2DOQ - chains B and D of the 4 polymer chains in the assembly; structure by X-ray diffraction, 3.00 A resolution.

Chain B:
Molecule: Cell division control protein 31
Organism: Saccharomyces cerevisiae
UniProt: P06704 (CDC31_YEAST); residues 1-161 here = UniProt positions 1-161
Chain sequence (161 residues; numbered 1 to 161; the number before each row is that of its first residue):
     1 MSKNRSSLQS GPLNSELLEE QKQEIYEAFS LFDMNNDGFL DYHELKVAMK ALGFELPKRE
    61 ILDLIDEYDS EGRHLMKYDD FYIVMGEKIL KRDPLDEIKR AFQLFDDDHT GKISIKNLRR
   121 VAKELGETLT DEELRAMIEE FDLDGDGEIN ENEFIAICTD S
Disordered / not traced: 1-12
Construct notes: modified residue (1, 34, 49, 76, 85, 137)
Modified positions: Mse-1 (selenomethionine); Mse-34, Mse-49, Mse-76, Mse-85, Mse-137 (selenomethionine; parent Met)
Ion coordination: Ca2+ site 1: Asp-33, Asn-35, Asp-37, Phe-39, Glu-44; Ca2+ site 2: Asp-106, Asp-108, Thr-110, Lys-112, Asn-117; Ca2+ site 3: Asp-142, Asp-144, Asp-146, Glu-148, Glu-153
Reported in the primary citation:
  - self-association interface (contacts with another copy of this molecule); pairs are residue here / residue on that copy: His-43/Glu-140 (salt bridge), Lys-58/Glu-139 (hydrogen bond)
  - mutagenesis - F141A: abolished growth (citing earlier work)
  - mutagenesis - D142A: decreased growth (citing earlier work)
  - mutagenesis - H43A: decreased growth
  - mutagenesis - H43A/K46A, H43A/K58A: abolished growth

Chain D:
Molecule: SFI1p
Organism: Saccharomyces cerevisiae
Notes: fragment: Residues: 218 - 306
UniProt: Q12369 (Q12369_YEAST); numbering as in UniProt (aligned over 218-306)
Chain sequence (94 residues; numbered 213 to 306; the number before each row is that of its first residue):
   213 GPLGSNEEAN RFANQAKLRV QEAVFYIWSD KTLKYSQMAN DEAESFRNTW LLFRSFQQWI
   273 TLTQTFKEQS RLADQAFLNK MFRKILKAQE HWKH
Disordered / not traced: 213, 297-306
Construct notes: cloning artifact (213-217); modified residue (250, 293)
Modified positions: Mse-250 (selenomethionine; parent Met); Mse-293 (selenomethionine; parent Met)
Reported in the primary citation:
  - conformationally variable residues (order/disorder transition): Arg-295 to Trp-304

Interface between chain B and chain D:
Residue-residue contacts (52):
  Glu-20(B) / Trp-262(D)
  Gln-23(B) / Trp-262(D)
  Glu-24(B) / Phe-258(D)
  Glu-24(B) / Trp-262(D)
  Glu-24(B) / Arg-266(D)  salt bridge
  Glu-27(B) / Phe-258(D)
  Glu-27(B) / Trp-262(D)
  Ala-28(B) / Phe-258(D)
  Leu-31(B) / Phe-258(D)  hydrophobic
  Phe-32(B) / Ala-255(D)  hydrophobic
  Mse-34(B) / Tyr-247(D)  hydrophobic
  Val-47(B) / Ala-255(D)
  Lys-50(B) / Asn-252(D)  hydrogen bond
  Ala-51(B) / Ala-255(D)
  Ala-51(B) / Phe-258(D)
  Ala-51(B) / Arg-259(D)
  Gly-53(B) / Arg-259(D)
  Arg-92(B) / Arg-259(D)
  Arg-92(B) / Arg-266(D)
  Glu-97(B) / Arg-259(D)  salt bridge
  Glu-97(B) / Leu-263(D)
  Glu-97(B) / Arg-266(D)  salt bridge
  Arg-100(B) / Arg-259(D)
  Arg-100(B) / Leu-263(D)
  Ala-101(B) / Leu-263(D)  hydrophobic
  Ala-101(B) / Ser-267(D)
  Leu-104(B) / Asn-260(D)
  Leu-104(B) / Leu-263(D)  hydrophobic
  Leu-104(B) / Leu-264(D)  hydrophobic
  Phe-105(B) / Leu-264(D)  hydrophobic
  Phe-105(B) / Ser-267(D)
  Phe-105(B) / Trp-271(D)  hydrophobic
  Leu-118(B) / Phe-268(D)  hydrophobic
  Leu-118(B) / Trp-271(D)  hydrophobic
  Val-121(B) / Phe-268(D)  hydrophobic
  Ala-122(B) / Phe-268(D)  hydrophobic
  Leu-125(B) / Phe-265(D)  hydrophobic
  Leu-125(B) / Phe-268(D)  hydrophobic
  Glu-127(B) / Phe-268(D)
  Glu-127(B) / Gln-269(D)  hydrogen bond
  Mse-137(B) / Trp-271(D)  hydrogen bond (backbone-side chain)
  Mse-137(B) / Thr-275(D)
  Phe-141(B) / Trp-271(D)
  Phe-141(B) / Leu-274(D)  hydrophobic
  Phe-141(B) / Thr-275(D)
  Ile-149(B) / Trp-271(D)  hydrophobic
  Phe-154(B) / Ser-267(D)
  Ile-157(B) / Gln-270(D)  hydrogen bond (backbone-side chain)
  Ile-157(B) / Trp-271(D)  hydrophobic
  Ile-157(B) / Leu-274(D)
  Cys-158(B) / Gln-270(D)
  Ser-161(B) / Gln-270(D)
Other interface residues (no listed pair), chain B (38 interface residues in all): Gln-21, Leu-52, Ile-113, Leu-129, Ala-136, Ile-138, Glu-140, Asp-160
Other interface residues (no listed pair), chain D (22 interface residues in all): Ala-251, Glu-254, Ile-272, Phe-278
From the paper, about this interface:
  - pairs named by the authors: Glu-97(B)/Arg-259(D) (salt bridge)
  - interface residues, chain B: Ala-28(B), Leu-31(B), Leu-52(B)
  - interface residues, chain D: Ala-255(D), Phe-258(D), Arg-259(D)

Summary:
38 residues of chain B face 22 of chain D across their interface, with 4 hydrogen bonds and 3 salt bridges.
Polar pairs include Glu-24(B)/Arg-266(D), Glu-97(B)/Arg-259(D) and Glu-97(B)/Arg-266(D). The authors report a
salt bridge between Glu-97(B) and Arg-259(D). The paper reports that F141A, H43A/K46A and H43A/K58A of chain B
abolish growth; interface residues Ala-28(B), Leu-31(B) and Ala-255(D) among others; 5 substitutions were
tested in all.
Chain B is Cell division control protein 31 and chain D is SFI1p, both from Saccharomyces cerevisiae; the
structure, crystal structure of Sfi1p/Cdc31p complex, was determined by X-ray diffraction, deposited together
with 2GV5.
